Entry 4JOE (X-ray diffraction, 1.14 A resolution); this record covers chains A and C.

# Chain A
Name: Golgi-associated PDZ and coiled-coil motif-containing protein
From: Homo sapiens
Notes: fragment: CAL PDZ domain
Reference sequence: Q9HD26 (GOPC_HUMAN); residue numbers follow UniProt; this construct covers 284-370
Sequence (87 residues; numbered 284 to 370; the number before each row is that of its first residue):
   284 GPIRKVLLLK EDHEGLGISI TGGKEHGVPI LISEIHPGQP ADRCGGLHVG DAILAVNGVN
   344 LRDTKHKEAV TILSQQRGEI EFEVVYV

# Chain C
Name: A-iCAL36 peptide
Sequence (10 residues; numbered 1 to 10; the number before each row is that of its first residue):
     1 ANSRAPTSII

# Interface between chain A and chain C
Residue-residue contacts (27; chain A residue first):
  Gly298(A) with Ile10(C)
  Leu299(A) with Ile10(C), hydrogen bond (backbone-backbone)
  Gly300(A) with Ile10(C), hydrogen bond (backbone-backbone)
  Ile301(A) with Ile9(C); Ile10(C), hydrogen bond (backbone-backbone)
  Ser302(A) with Thr7(C); Ser8(C); Ile9(C)
  Ile303(A) with Pro6(C); Thr7(C); Ser8(C), hydrogen bond (backbone-backbone)
  Thr304(A) with Ala5(C); Pro6(C), hydrogen bond (side chain-backbone); Thr7(C)
  Gly305(A) with Ala5(C); Pro6(C)
  His309(A) with Asn2(C), hydrogen bond (backbone-side chain); Ala5(C); Pro6(C)
  Val311(A) with Ala1(C); Asn2(C)
  Ser316(A) with Thr7(C)
  His319(A) with Ile9(C)
  His349(A) with Pro6(C); Ser8(C), hydrogen bond
  Val353(A) with Ser8(C)
  Leu356(A) with Ile10(C), hydrophobic
Other interface residues (no listed pair), chain A (17 interface residues in all): Leu314, Ser357
Other interface residues (no listed pair), chain C (9 interface residues in all): Arg4
From the paper, about this interface:
  - specific contacts: His309(A)-Ala5(C) (hydrophobic contact)

# In short
17 residues of chain A and 9 residues of chain C are in contact; the contacts include 7 hydrogen bonds. Polar
pairs include Leu299(A)-Ile10(C), Thr304(A)-Pro6(C) and His309(A)-Asn2(C). The paper describes a hydrophobic
contact between His309(A) and Ala5(C).
Here chain A is Golgi-associated PDZ and coiled-coil motif-containing protein (Homo sapiens) and chain C is
A-iCAL36 peptide. Entry 4JOE (CFTR Associated Ligand (CAL) PDZ domain bound to peptide A-iCAL36 (ANSRAPTSII))
was determined by X-ray diffraction together with 4JOF, 4JOG, 4JOH, 4JOJ, 4JOK, 4JOP and 5 further entries
from the same study.
